Entry 4YY3 (X-ray diffraction, 3.60 A resolution); this record covers chains A and D of the 22 polymer chains in the assembly.

[Chain A]
Molecule: 16S rRNA
From: Thermus thermophilus HB8
Sequence (1522 nucleotides; numbered 0 to 1544 plus 19 insertion-coded residues; 42 numbers in that range are skipped by the numbering (no residue carries them; nothing is unmodelled there); the number before each row is that of its first residue; a row labelled like 190A-190L holds insertion residues (190A, then the next letters in order); numbering starts at 0):
     0 UUUGUUGGAGAGUUUGAUCCUGGCUCAGGGUGAACGCUGGCGGCGUGCCU
    50 AAGACAUGCAAGUCGUGCGGG
    73 CCGCGGGGUUUU
    88 ACUCCG
    95 UGGUC
   101 AGCGGCGGACGGGUGAGUAACGCGUGGGU
  129A G
   130 ACCUACCCGGAAGAGGGGGACAACCCGGGGAAACUCGGGCUAAUCCCCCA
   180 UGUGGACCCGC
190A-190L CCCUUGGGGUGU
   191 GUCCAAAGGGCUUU
   216 GCCCGCUUCCGGAUGGGCCCGCGUCCCAUCAGCUAGUUGGUGGGGUAAUG
   266 GCCCACCAAGGCGACGACGGGUAGCCGGUCUGAGAGGAUGGCCGGCCACA
   316 GGGGCACUGAGACACGGGCCCCACUCCUACGGGAGGCAGCAGUUAGGAAU
   366 CUUCCGCAAUGGGCGCAAGCCUGACGGAGCGACGCCGCUUGGAGGAAGAA
   416 GCCCUUCGGGGUGUAAACUCCUGAA
   442 CCCGGGACGAAACCCCCGACGA
   474 GGGGACUGACGGUACCGGG
   494 GUAAUAGCGCCGGCCAACUCCGUGCCAGCAGCCGCGGUAAUACGGAGGGC
   544 GCGAGCGUUACCCGGAUUCACUGGGCGUAAAGGGCGUGUAGGCGGCCUGG
   594 GGCGUCCCAUGUGAAAGACCACGGCUCAACCGUGGGGGAGCGUGGGAUAC
   644 GCUCAGGCUAGACGGUGGGAGAGGGUGGUGGAAUUCCCGGAGUAGCGGUG
   694 AAAUGCGCAGAUACCGGGAGGAACGCCGAUGGCGAAGGCAGCCACCUGGU
   744 CCACCCGUGACGCUGAGGCGCGAAAGCGUGGGGAGCAAACCGGAUUAGAU
   794 ACCCGGGUAGUCCACGCCCUAAACGAUGCGCGCUAGGUCUCUGGGUCU
   848 CCUGGGGGCCGAAGCUAACGCGUUAAGCGCGCCGCCUGGGGAGUACGGCC
   898 GCAAGGCUGAAACUCAAAGGAAUUGACGGGGGCCCGCACAAGCGGUGGAG
   948 CAUGUGGUUUAAUUCGAAGCAACGCGAAGAACCUUACCAGGCCUUGACAU
   998 GCUAGG
 1003A G
  1004 AACCCGGGUGAAAGCCUGGGGUGCCCC
1030A-1030D GCGA
  1031 GGGGAGCCCUAGCACAGGUGCUGCAUGGCCGUCGUCAGCUCGUGCCGUGA
  1081 GGUGUUGGGUUAAGUCCCGCAACGAGCGCAACCCCCGCCGUUAGUUGCCA
  1131 GCGGUUCGGCCGGGCACUCUAACGGGACUGCCCGCGAAA
  1171 GCGGGAGGAAGGAGGGGACGACGUCUGGUCAGCAUGGCCCUUACGGCCUG
  1221 GGCGACACACGUGCUACAAUGCCCACUACAAAGCGAUGCCACCCGGCAAC
  1271 GGGGAGCUAAUCGCAAAAAGGUGGGCCCAGUUCGGAUUGGGGUCUGCAAC
  1321 CCGACCCCAUGAAGCCGGAAUCGCUAGUAAUCGCGGAUCAG
 1361A C
  1362 CAUGCCGCGGUGAAUACGUUCCCGGGCCUUGUACACACCGCCCGUCACGC
  1412 CAUGGGAGCGGGCUCUACCCGAAGUCGCCGGG
  1446 AGCCUACGGG
  1459 CAGGCGCCGAGGGUAGGGCCCGUGACUGGGGCGAAGUCGUAACAAGGUAG
  1509 CUGUACCGGAAGGUGCGGCUGGAUCACCUCCUUUCU
Unresolved in the structure: 0-4, 1535-1538
Ion coordination: Mg2+ site 1 near G21 (its only coordinating residue here); Mg2+ site 2: G46, G394; Mg2+ site 3: C48, G115; Mg2+ site 4 near A53 (its only coordinating residue here); Mg2+ site 5: C58, U387; Mg2+ site 6 near G111 (its only coordinating residue here); Mg2+ site 7: G117, G289; Mg2+ site 8 near G122 (its only coordinating residue here); Mg2+ site 9: U129, G231, G232; Mg2+ site 10 near G190K (its only coordinating residue here); Mg2+ site 11 near U190J (its only coordinating residue here); Mg2+ site 12 near A195 (its only coordinating residue here); 80 more Mg2+ sites not listed

[Chain D]
Name: 30S ribosomal protein S4
From: Thermus thermophilus HB8
UniProtKB: P80373 (RS4_THET8); residue numbers follow UniProt; this construct covers 1-209
Sequence (209 residues; numbered 1 to 209; the number before each row is that of its first residue):
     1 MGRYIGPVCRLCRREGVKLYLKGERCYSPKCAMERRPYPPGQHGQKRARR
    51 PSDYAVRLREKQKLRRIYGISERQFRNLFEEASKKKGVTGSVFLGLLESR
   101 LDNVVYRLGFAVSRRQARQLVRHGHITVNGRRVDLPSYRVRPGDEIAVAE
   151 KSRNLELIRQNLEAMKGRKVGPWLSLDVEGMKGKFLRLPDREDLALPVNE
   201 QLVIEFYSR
Unresolved in the structure: 1
Curated features (UniProtKB/Swiss-Prot):
  - binding site (Zn(2+)): Cys9, Cys12, Cys26, Cys31
Ion coordination: Zn2+: Cys9, Cys12, Cys26, Cys31

[How chain A and chain D interact]
Pairs across the interface (113; chain A residue first):
  A8(A) with Glu205(D), hydrogen bond to the base; Ser208(D), base contact; Arg209(D), hydrogen bond to the base
  A26(A) with Arg209(D), hydrogen bond to the sugar
  C400(A) with Arg73(D), salt bridge to the phosphate
  C401(A) with Arg73(D), salt bridge to the phosphate; Asn77(D), hydrogen bond to the phosphate
  G402(A) with Gln74(D), hydrogen bond to the phosphate; Leu135(D), sugar contact; Ser137(D), hydrogen bond to the phosphate
  C403(A) with Arg3(D), salt bridge to the phosphate; Gln74(D), hydrogen bond to the phosphate; Arg122(D), hydrogen bond to the sugar; Pro136(D), phosphate contact; Ser137(D), hydrogen bond to the phosphate
  U404(A) with Gly2(D), hydrogen bond to the base; Arg118(D), salt bridge to the phosphate; Arg122(D), phosphate contact
  U405(A) with Gly2(D), hydrogen bond to the base; Ile5(D), phosphate contact
  G406(A) with Ile5(D), sugar contact; Gln119(D), hydrogen bond to the sugar
  G407(A) with Ser113(D), phosphate contact; Arg115(D), salt bridge to the phosphate; Gln116(D), sugar contact; Gln119(D), sugar contact
  A408(A) with Leu21(D), phosphate contact; Lys22(D), phosphate contact; Ser113(D), hydrogen bond to the phosphate; Gln116(D), hydrogen bond to the sugar
  G409(A) with Lys22(D), phosphate contact; Glu24(D), phosphate contact; Arg25(D), hydrogen bond to the phosphate
  G410(A) with Lys22(D), base contact; Arg25(D), salt bridge to the phosphate; Lys30(D), salt bridge to the phosphate
  A411(A) with Arg25(D), salt bridge to the phosphate; Lys30(D), salt bridge to the phosphate
  A412(A) with Arg35(D), base contact
  G413(A) with Arg36(D), base contact
  G425(A) with Tyr38(D), phosphate contact; Gln45(D), hydrogen bond to the sugar
  G426(A) with Arg36(D), salt bridge to the phosphate; Tyr38(D), hydrogen bond to the phosphate; Gly41(D), hydrogen bond to the phosphate; Gln42(D), hydrogen bond to the sugar
  U427(A) with Arg13(D), salt bridge to the phosphate; Arg36(D), salt bridge to the phosphate; Pro40(D), phosphate contact; Gly41(D), hydrogen bond to the phosphate
  G428(A) with Pro7(D), phosphate contact; Arg10(D), salt bridge to the phosphate; Arg13(D), phosphate contact; Arg36(D), hydrogen bond to the sugar
  U429(A) with Arg13(D), salt bridge to the phosphate; Lys22(D), hydrogen bond to the sugar; Arg25(D), hydrogen bond to the sugar; Ala32(D), phosphate contact; Arg36(D), salt bridge to the phosphate
  A430(A) with Pro7(D), phosphate contact; Val8(D), hydrogen bond to the phosphate; Cys9(D), hydrogen bond to the phosphate; Lys22(D), salt bridge to the phosphate
  C436(A) with Glu156(D), sugar contact
  U437(A) with His123(D), hydrogen bond to the sugar; His125(D), hydrogen bond to the sugar; Leu155(D), phosphate contact
  G438(A) with His123(D), sugar contact; His125(D), salt bridge to the phosphate
  A439(A) with His123(D), phosphate contact
  C489(A) with Arg132(D), salt bridge to the phosphate
  G490(A) with Arg132(D), salt bridge to the phosphate
  A496(A) with Gln119(D), base contact; His123(D), base contact
  C508(A) with Arg209(D), salt bridge to the phosphate
  A509(A) with Ser52(D), hydrogen bond to the phosphate; Tyr54(D), phosphate contact; Ala55(D), sugar contact
  C511(A) with His43(D), hydrogen bond to the sugar; Lys46(D), hydrogen bond to the phosphate
  U512(A) with Gln42(D), hydrogen bond to the sugar; His43(D), sugar contact; Lys46(D), salt bridge to the phosphate
  G540(A) with Gln42(D), base contact
  G541(A) with Gly41(D), sugar contact; Gln42(D), hydrogen bond to the sugar
  G542(A) with Arg10(D), salt bridge to the phosphate; Arg14(D), hydrogen bond to the phosphate; Pro40(D), sugar contact; Gly41(D), sugar contact
  C543(A) with Arg10(D), salt bridge to the phosphate; Arg14(D), salt bridge to the phosphate; Arg59(D), phosphate contact
  G544(A) with Arg59(D), salt bridge to the phosphate; Gln62(D), hydrogen bond to the phosphate; Arg66(D), salt bridge to the phosphate
  C545(A) with Lys61(D), salt bridge to the phosphate; Gln62(D), hydrogen bond to the phosphate; Arg65(D), salt bridge to the phosphate; Glu72(D), phosphate contact
  G546(A) with Tyr4(D), base contact; Glu72(D), hydrogen bond to the phosphate; Arg73(D), hydrogen bond to the phosphate
  A547(A) with Gly2(D), hydrogen bond to the phosphate
  G616(A) with Arg141(D), salt bridge to the phosphate
  U619(A) with Arg132(D), base contact; Val133(D), base contact; Asp134(D), hydrogen bond to the base; Leu135(D), base contact; Tyr138(D), sugar contact
  C620(A) with Leu135(D), base contact; Ser137(D), hydrogen bond to the base; Tyr138(D), sugar contact
Interface residues without a listed pair, chain A (49 interface residues in all): C418, C419, C435, A499, C613
Interface residues without a listed pair, chain D (65 interface residues in all): Gly6, Ser28, Leu58, Ser71, Lys84, Leu157, Phe206

[Summary]
Chain A and chain D form an interface of 49 and 65 residues respectively; the contacts include 40 hydrogen
bonds and 29 salt bridges. Polar contacts include A8(A)-Glu205(D), A8(A)-Arg209(D) and U404(A)-Gly2(D).
UniProt lists 4 Zn2+-binding residues on chain D.
Here chain A is 16S rRNA and chain D is 30S ribosomal protein S4, both from Thermus thermophilus HB8. Entry
4YY3 (30S ribosomal subunit- HigB complex) was determined by X-ray diffraction.
